Entry 7S4B (X-ray diffraction, 2.00 A resolution); this record covers chain A.

# Chain A
Protein: 3C-like proteinase
Organism: Severe acute respiratory syndrome coronavirus 2
Notes: EC 3.4.22.69
Reference sequence: P0DTD1 (R1AB_SARS2); residues 1-306 here correspond to UniProt positions 3264-3569 (UniProt number = residue number + 3263)
Sequence (306 residues; row label = number of the first residue in the row):
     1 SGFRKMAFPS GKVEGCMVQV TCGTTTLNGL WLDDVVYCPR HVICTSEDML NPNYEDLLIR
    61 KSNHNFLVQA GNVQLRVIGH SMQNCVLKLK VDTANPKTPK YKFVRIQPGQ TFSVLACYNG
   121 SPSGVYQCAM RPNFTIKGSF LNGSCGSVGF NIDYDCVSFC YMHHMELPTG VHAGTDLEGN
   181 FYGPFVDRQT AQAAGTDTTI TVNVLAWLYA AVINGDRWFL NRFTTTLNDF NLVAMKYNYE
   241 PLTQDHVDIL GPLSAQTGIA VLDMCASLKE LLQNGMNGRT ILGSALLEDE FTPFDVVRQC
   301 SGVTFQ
Ligand contacts: Z1530724963 (87H; (2R)-2-(3-fluorophenyl)-N-(isoquinolin-4-yl)propanamide): Ser1, His41, Met49, Phe140, Leu141, Asn142, Ser144, Cys145, His163, His164, Met165, Glu166, Asp187, Arg188, Gln189
UniProt features mapped onto this chain:
  - active site: His41 (For 3CL-PRO activity), Cys145 (Nucleophile)
  - site: Gln306 (Cleavage)
  - cross-link (Glycyl lysine isopeptide (Lys-Gly)): Lys5 (interchain with G-Cter in ubiquitin), Lys90 (interchain with G-Cter in ubiquitin)
What the authors report for this chain:
  - binding site for Z1530724963: His41, His163, Glu166
  - catalytic residues: His41 (citing earlier work)

# Summary
Chain A binds Z1530724963. Curated annotation (UniProt) lists active-site residues His41 and Cys145. The paper
reports the catalytic residue His41; a binding site for Z1530724963 at His41, His163 and Glu166.
Chain A is 3C-like proteinase (Severe acute respiratory syndrome coronavirus 2); the structure, Room
temperature X-ray structure of SARS-CoV-2 main protease in complex with compound Z1530724963, was determined
by X-ray diffraction, deposited together with 7S3K and 7S3S.
